2JAZ - chains A and D of the 4 polymer chains in the assembly; structure by X-ray diffraction, 2.03 A resolution.

Chain A:
Protein: Colicin E7 immunity protein
Organism: Escherichia coli
Notes: EC 3.1.-.-
Reference sequence: Q03708 (IMM7_ECOLI); residues 1-87 here = UniProt positions 1-87
Amino-acid sequence (87 residues; numbered 1 to 87; the number before each row is that of its first residue):
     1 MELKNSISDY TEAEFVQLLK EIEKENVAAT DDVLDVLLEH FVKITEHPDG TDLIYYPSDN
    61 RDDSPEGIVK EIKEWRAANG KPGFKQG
Not modelled in the structure: 1

Chain D:
Protein: Colicin E7
Organism: Escherichia coli
Notes: EC 3.1.-.-; fragment: nuclease domain, residues 446-576
Reference sequence: Q47112 (CEA7_ECOLI); residue numbers follow UniProt; this construct covers 446-576
Amino-acid sequence (131 residues; row label = number of the first residue in the row):
   446 KRNKPGKATG KGKPVNNKWL NNAGKDLGSP VPDRIANKLR DKEFKSFDDF RKKFWEEVSK
   506 DPELSKQFSR NNNDRMKVGK APKTRTQDVS GKRTSFELHH EKPISQNGGV YDMDDISVVT
   566 PKRHIDIHRG K
Not modelled in the structure: 446-450, 548-554
Sequence notes: engineered mutation Asp-560 (Asn in Q47112)
Metal / ion sites: Zn2+: His-544, His-569, His-573 (together with phosphate ion)
Swiss-Prot annotation at these positions:
  - binding site (Zn(2+)): His-544, His-569, His-573
From the paper describing this entry:
  - catalytic residues: His-545 (citing earlier work)
  - mutagenesis - H545A, H545E: abolished catalytic activity
  - mutagenesis - H545Q, N560D, H573A, H573E: decreased catalytic activity
  - mutagenesis - N560D: unchanged binding to DNA
  - mutagenesis - H573A (73.3(x0.1) degC), H573E (76.8(+0.2) degC), H573N, H573Q: decreased stability
  - mutagenesis - H573N, H573Q: abolished binding to Zn2+ (proposed by the authors, not directly observed)
  - binding site for phosphate ion: His-545

Interface between chain A and chain D:
Pairs across the interface (8; chain A residue first):
  Glu-12(A) / Lys-522(D)  salt bridge
  Ala-13(A) / Val-523(D)
  Val-16(A) / Lys-522(D)
  Lys-20(A) / Asp-519(D)  salt bridge
  Pro-65(A) / Asp-519(D)
  Glu-66(A) / Asn-518(D)
  Glu-66(A) / Asp-519(D)
  Glu-66(A) / Lys-522(D)

Overview:
Chain A and chain D form an interface of 6 and 4 residues respectively; the contacts include 2 salt bridges.
Among the polar pairs are Glu-12(A)/Lys-522(D) and Lys-20(A)/Asp-519(D). The paper reports the catalytic
residue His-545(D); H545Q, N560D and H573A of chain D, among others, reduce catalytic activity; 8
substitutions were tested in all.
Chain A is Colicin E7 immunity protein and chain D is Colicin E7, both from Escherichia coli; the structure,
Crystal structure of the mutant N560D of the nuclease domain of COLE7 in complex with IM7, was determined by
X-ray diffraction together with 2JB0 and 2JBG from the same study.
